6EU2 - chains O and Q of the 17 polymer chains in the assembly; structure by electron microscopy, 3.40 A resolution.

Chain O:
Name: DNA-directed RNA polymerase III subunit RPC3
From: Saccharomyces cerevisiae (strain ATCC 204508 / S288c)
UniProtKB: P32349 (RPC3_YEAST); residue numbers follow UniProt; this construct covers 1-654
Amino-acid sequence (654 residues; numbered 1 to 654; the number before each row is that of its first residue):
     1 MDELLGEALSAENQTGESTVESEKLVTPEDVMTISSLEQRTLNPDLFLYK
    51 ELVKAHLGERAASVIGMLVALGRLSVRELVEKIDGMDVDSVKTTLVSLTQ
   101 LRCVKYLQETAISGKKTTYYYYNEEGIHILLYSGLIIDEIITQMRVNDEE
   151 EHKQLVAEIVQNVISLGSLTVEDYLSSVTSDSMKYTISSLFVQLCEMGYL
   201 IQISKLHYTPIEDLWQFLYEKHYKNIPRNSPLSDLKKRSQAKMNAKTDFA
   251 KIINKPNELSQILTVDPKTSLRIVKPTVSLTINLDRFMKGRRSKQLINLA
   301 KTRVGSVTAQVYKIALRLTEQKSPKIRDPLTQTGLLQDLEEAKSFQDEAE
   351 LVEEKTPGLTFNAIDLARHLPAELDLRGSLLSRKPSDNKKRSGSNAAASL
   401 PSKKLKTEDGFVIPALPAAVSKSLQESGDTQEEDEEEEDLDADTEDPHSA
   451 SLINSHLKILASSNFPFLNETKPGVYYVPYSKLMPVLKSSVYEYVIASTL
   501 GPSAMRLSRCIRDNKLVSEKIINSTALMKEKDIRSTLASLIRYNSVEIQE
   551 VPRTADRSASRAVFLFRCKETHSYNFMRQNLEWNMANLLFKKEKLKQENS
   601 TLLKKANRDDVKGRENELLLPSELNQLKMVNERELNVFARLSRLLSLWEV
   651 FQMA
Disordered / not traced: 1-30, 371-449, 611-618
Swiss-Prot annotation at these positions:
  - region: Leu581 to Leu602 (Leucine-zipper)
  - modified residue: Thr27 (Phosphothreonine), Ser392 (Phosphoserine), Ser394 (Phosphoserine)

Chain Q:
Name: DNA-directed RNA polymerase III subunit RPC7
From: Saccharomyces cerevisiae (strain ATCC 204508 / S288c)
UniProtKB: P17890 (RPC7_YEAST); residue numbers follow UniProt; this construct covers 1-251
Amino-acid sequence (251 residues; numbered 1 to 251; the number before each row is that of its first residue):
     1 MSSYRGGSRGGGSNYMSNLPFGLGYGDVGKNHITEFPSIPLPINGPITNK
    51 ERSLAVKYINFGKTVKDGPFYTGSMSLIIDQQENSKSGKRKPNIILDEDD
   101 TNDGIERYSDKYLKKRKIGISIDDHPYNLNLFPNELYNVMGINKKKLLAI
   151 SKFNNADDVFTGTGLQDENIGLSMLAKLKELAEDVDDASTGDGAAKGSKT
   201 GEGEDDDLADDDFEEDEDEEDDDDYNAEKYFNNGDDDDYGDEEDPNEEAA
   251 F
Disordered / not traced: 1-34, 75-251
Swiss-Prot annotation at these positions:
  - modified residue: Ser189 (Phosphoserine)

How chain O and chain Q interact:
Contacting residue pairs (45):
  Ile34(O) - Glu35(Q)
  Ala55(O) - Lys66(Q)
  His56(O) - Val65(Q)
  Leu57(O) - Phe70(Q)
  Leu57(O) - Tyr71(Q)
  Leu57(O) - Thr72(Q)
  Gly58(O) - Tyr71(Q)  hydrogen bond (backbone-backbone)
  Gly58(O) - Gly73(Q)
  Glu59(O) - Thr72(Q)
  Glu59(O) - Gly73(Q)
  Glu59(O) - Ser74(Q)
  Arg60(O) - Thr72(Q)
  Arg60(O) - Ser74(Q)  hydrogen bond (side chain-backbone)
  Ser97(O) - Phe70(Q)
  Gln100(O) - Phe70(Q)
  Tyr132(O) - Tyr58(Q)
  Ser133(O) - Phe61(Q)
  Gly134(O) - Tyr58(Q)
  Ile137(O) - Lys57(Q)
  Asp138(O) - Leu54(Q)
  Gln161(O) - Asn60(Q)  hydrogen bond (side chain-backbone)
  Gln161(O) - Phe61(Q)
  Gln161(O) - Thr64(Q)  hydrogen bond
  Ile164(O) - Phe61(Q)  hydrophobic
  Ser165(O) - Phe61(Q)
  Ser165(O) - Thr64(Q)
  Ser165(O) - Val65(Q)
  Ser498(O) - Ile43(Q)
  Thr499(O) - Pro40(Q)
  Thr499(O) - Leu41(Q)
  Thr499(O) - Pro42(Q)
  Arg542(O) - Ile39(Q)
  Tyr543(O) - Ile39(Q)
  Glu634(O) - Ile59(Q)
  Leu635(O) - Ala55(Q)  hydrophobic
  Phe638(O) - Ala55(Q)  hydrophobic
  Phe638(O) - Tyr58(Q)  hydrophobic
  Phe638(O) - Ile59(Q)  hydrophobic
  Arg640(O) - Asn44(Q)
  Ser642(O) - Tyr58(Q)
  Arg643(O) - Ile43(Q)
  Arg643(O) - Asn44(Q)
  Arg643(O) - Pro46(Q)
  Leu644(O) - Asn44(Q)
  Leu645(O) - Tyr58(Q)
Interface residues without a listed pair, chain O (36 interface residues in all): Ser35, Ala61, Thr94, Val96, Leu135, Lys596, Ala639
Interface residues without a listed pair, chain Q (25 interface residues in all): Gly45, Asn49

Overview:
Chain O and chain Q form an interface of 36 and 25 residues respectively; the contacts include 4 hydrogen
bonds. Among the polar pairs are Arg60(O)-Ser74(Q), Gln161(O)-Asn60(Q) and Gln161(O)-Thr64(Q).
Chain O is DNA-directed RNA polymerase III subunit RPC3 and chain Q is DNA-directed RNA polymerase III subunit
RPC7, both from Saccharomyces cerevisiae (strain ATCC 204508 / S288c); the structure, Apo RNA Polymerase III -
open conformation (oPOL3), was determined by electron microscopy together with 6EU0, 6EU1 and 6EU3 from the
same study.
